Entry 9ISN (electron microscopy, 2.97 A resolution); this record covers chains B and D of the 7 polymer chains in the assembly.

Chain B:
Protein: DNA-directed RNA polymerase subunit alpha
Source organism: Streptomyces coelicolor A3(2)
Notes: EC 2.7.7.6
Reference sequence: A0A6G2M9E1 (A0A6G2M9E1_9ACTN); residues 1-340 here = UniProt positions 1-340
Chain sequence (340 residues; each row starts with the number of its first residue):
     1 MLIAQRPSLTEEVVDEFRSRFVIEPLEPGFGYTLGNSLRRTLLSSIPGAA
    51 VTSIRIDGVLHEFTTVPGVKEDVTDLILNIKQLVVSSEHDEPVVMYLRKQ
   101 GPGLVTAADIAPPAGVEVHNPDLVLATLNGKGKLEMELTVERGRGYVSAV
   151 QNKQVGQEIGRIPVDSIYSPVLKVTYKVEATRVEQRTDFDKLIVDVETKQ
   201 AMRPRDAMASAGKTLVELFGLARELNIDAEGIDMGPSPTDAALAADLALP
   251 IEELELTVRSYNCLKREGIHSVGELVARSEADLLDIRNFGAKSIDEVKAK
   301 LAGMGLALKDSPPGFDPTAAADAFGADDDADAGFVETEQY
Disordered / not traced: 1-3, 234-340

Chain D:
Protein: DNA-directed RNA polymerase subunit beta'
Source organism: Streptomyces coelicolor A3(2)
Notes: EC 2.7.7.6
Reference sequence: Q8CJT1 (RPOC_STRCO); numbering as in UniProt (aligned over 1-1299)
Chain sequence (1299 residues; numbered 1 to 1299; the number before each row is that of its first residue):
     1 MLDVNFFDELRIGLATADDIRQWSHGEVKKPETINYRTLKPEKDGLFCEK
    51 IFGPTRDWECYCGKYKRVRFKGIICERCGVEVTRAKVRRERMGHIELAAP
   101 VTHIWYFKGVPSRLGYLLDLAPKDLEKVIYFAAYMITFVDEERRTRDLPS
   151 LEAHVSVERQQIEQRRDSDLEARAKKLETDLAELEAEGAKADVRRKVREG
   201 AEREMKQLRDRAQREIDRLDEVWNRFKNLKVQDLEGDELLYRELRDRFGT
   251 YFDGSMGAAALQKRLESFDLDEEAERLREIIRTGKGQKKTRALKRLKVVS
   301 AFLQTSNSPKGMVLDCVPVIPPDLRPMVQLDGGRFATSDLNDLYRRVINR
   351 NNRLKRLLDLGAPEIIVNNEKRMLQEAVDALFDNGRRGRPVTGPGNRPLK
   401 SLSDMLKGKQGRFRQNLLGKRVDYSARSVIVVGPQLKLHQCGLPKAMALE
   451 LFKPFVMKRLVDLNHAQNIKSAKRMVERGRTVVYDVLEEVIAEHPVLLNR
   501 APTLHRLGIQAFEPQLVEGKAIQIHPLVCTAFNADFDGDQMAVHLPLSAE
   551 AQAEARILMLSSNNILKPADGRPVTMPTQDMVLGLFFLTTDSEGRSPKGE
   601 GRAFGSSAEAIMAFDAGDLTLQAKIDIRFPVGTIPPRGFEPPAREEGEPE
   651 WQQGDTFTLKTTLGRALFNELLPEDYPFVDYEVGKKQLSEIVNDLAERYP
   701 KVIVAATLDNLKAAGFFWATRSGVTVAISDIVVPDAKKEIVKGYEGQDEK
   751 VQKQYERGLITKEERTQELIAIWTKATNEVAEAMNDNFPKTNPVSMMVNS
   801 GARGNMMQMRQIAGMRGLVSNAKNETIPRPIKASFREGLSVLEYFISTHG
   851 ARKGLADTALRTADSGYLTRRLVDVSQDVIIREEDCGTERGLKLPIATRD
   901 ADGTLRKAEDVETSVYARMLAEDVVIDGKVIAPANVDLGDVLIDALVAHG
   951 VEEVKTRSILTCESQVGTCAMCYGRSLATGKLVDIGEAVGIIAAQSIGEP
  1001 GTQLTMRTFHTGGVAGDDITQGLPRVVELFEARTPKGVAPISEASGRVRI
  1051 EETEKTKKIVVTPDDGSDETAFPISKRARLLVGEGDHVEVGQKLTVGATN
  1101 PHDVLRILGQRAVQVHLVGEVQKVYNSQGVSIHDKHIEIIIRQMLRRVTI
  1151 IESGDAELLPGELVERTKFETENRRVVQEGGHPASGRPQLMGITKASLAT
  1201 ESWLSAASFQETTRVLTDAAINAKSDSLIGLKENVIIGKLIPAGTGLSRY
  1251 RNIRVEPTEEAKAAMYSAVGYDDIDYSPFGTGSGQAVPLEDYDYGPYNQ
Disordered / not traced: 1-6, 1253-1299
Bound ions: Zn2+ site 1: Cys60, Cys62, Cys75, Cys78; Mg2+: Asp535, Asp539; Zn2+ site 2: Cys886, Cys962, Cys969, Cys972

How chain B and chain D interact:
Residue-residue contacts (24):
  Arg39(B) - Asp615(D)  salt bridge
  Arg40(B) - Asp615(D)
  Leu43(B) - Asp615(D)
  Asp75(B) - Arg628(D)  salt bridge
  Leu78(B) - Ala603(D)
  Leu78(B) - Phe604(D)
  Leu78(B) - Arg628(D)
  Asn79(B) - Arg628(D)
  Lys81(B) - Ala603(D)  hydrogen bond (side chain-backbone)
  Lys81(B) - Glu609(D)  salt bridge
  Tyr146(B) - Arg602(D)  hydrogen bond
  Tyr146(B) - Phe604(D)
  Tyr146(B) - Glu609(D)  hydrogen bond
  Tyr146(B) - Met612(D)  hydrophobic
  Ser148(B) - Arg602(D)
  Ser148(B) - Asp618(D)
  Asp165(B) - Arg602(D)  salt bridge
  Asp165(B) - Glu609(D)
  Ile167(B) - Glu609(D)
  Val171(B) - Met612(D)
  Leu172(B) - Ala608(D)
  Leu172(B) - Met612(D)
  Lys173(B) - Ala608(D)
  Lys173(B) - Ile611(D)
Also at the interface, not in a pair above, chain B (18 interface residues in all): Lys70, Ser169, Arg182, Thr187
Also at the interface, not in a pair above, chain D (16 interface residues in all): Asp485, Glu518, Gly605, Ala613, Asp626, Glu646

Overview:
18 residues of chain B and 16 residues of chain D are in contact, with 3 hydrogen bonds and 4 salt bridges.
Polar contacts include Arg39(B)-Asp615(D), Asp75(B)-Arg628(D) and Lys81(B)-Glu609(D). The Zn2+ site 1 is built
by Cys60(D), Cys62(D), Cys75(D) and Cys78(D).
Here chain B is DNA-directed RNA polymerase subunit alpha and chain D is DNA-directed RNA polymerase subunit
beta', both from Streptomyces coelicolor A3(2). Entry 9ISN (Cryo-EM structure of Streptomyces coelicolor sigma
factor shbA transcription initiation complex) was determined by electron microscopy together with 9M84 from
the same study.
